PDB entry 2O2D | X-ray diffraction, 1.90 A resolution | chain A

Chain A:
Protein: Glucose-6-phosphate isomerase, glycosomal
Source organism: Trypanosoma brucei brucei
Notes: EC 5.3.1.9
UniProt: P13377 (G6PI_TRYBB); residue numbers follow UniProt; this construct covers 1-607
Amino-acid sequence (613 residues; numbered 1 to 613; the number before each row is that of its first residue):
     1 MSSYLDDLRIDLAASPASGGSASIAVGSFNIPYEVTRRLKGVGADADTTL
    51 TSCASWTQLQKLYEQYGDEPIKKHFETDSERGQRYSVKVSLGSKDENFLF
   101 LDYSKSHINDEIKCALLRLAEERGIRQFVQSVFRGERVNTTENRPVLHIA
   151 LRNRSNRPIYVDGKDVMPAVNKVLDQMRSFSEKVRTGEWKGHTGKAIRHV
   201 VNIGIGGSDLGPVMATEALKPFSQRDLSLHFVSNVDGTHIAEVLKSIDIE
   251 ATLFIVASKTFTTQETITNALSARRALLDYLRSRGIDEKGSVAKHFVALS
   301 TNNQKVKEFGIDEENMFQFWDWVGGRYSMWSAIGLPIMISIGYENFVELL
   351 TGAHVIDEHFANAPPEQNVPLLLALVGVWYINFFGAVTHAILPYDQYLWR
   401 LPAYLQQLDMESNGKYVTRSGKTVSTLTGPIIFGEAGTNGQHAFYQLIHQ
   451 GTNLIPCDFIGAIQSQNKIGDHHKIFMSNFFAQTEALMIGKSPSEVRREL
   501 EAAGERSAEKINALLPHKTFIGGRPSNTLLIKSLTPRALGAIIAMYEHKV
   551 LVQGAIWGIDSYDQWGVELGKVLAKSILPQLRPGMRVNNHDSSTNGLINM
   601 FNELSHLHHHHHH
Disordered / not traced: 1-38, 607-613
Differences from the reference sequence: conflict T77 (Ala in P13377); expression tag (608-613)
UniProt features mapped onto this chain:
  - motif: S605 to L607 (Microbody targeting signal)
  - active site: E411 (Proton donor), H442, K571

In short:
UniProt lists 3 active-site residues.
Chain A is Glucose-6-phosphate isomerase, glycosomal (Trypanosoma brucei brucei); the structure, Crystal
structure of phosphoglucose isomerase from Trypanosoma brucei complexed with citrate, was determined by X-ray
diffraction, deposited together with 2O2C.
